PDB entry 5WG4 | X-ray diffraction, 2.31 A resolution | chains B and G of the 3 polymer chains in the assembly

== Chain B ==
Name: Guanine nucleotide-binding protein G(I)/G(S)/G(T) subunit beta-1
Source organism: Bos taurus
Reference sequence: P62871 (GBB1_BOVIN); residue numbers follow UniProt; this construct covers 1-340
Sequence (340 residues; row label = number of the first residue in the row):
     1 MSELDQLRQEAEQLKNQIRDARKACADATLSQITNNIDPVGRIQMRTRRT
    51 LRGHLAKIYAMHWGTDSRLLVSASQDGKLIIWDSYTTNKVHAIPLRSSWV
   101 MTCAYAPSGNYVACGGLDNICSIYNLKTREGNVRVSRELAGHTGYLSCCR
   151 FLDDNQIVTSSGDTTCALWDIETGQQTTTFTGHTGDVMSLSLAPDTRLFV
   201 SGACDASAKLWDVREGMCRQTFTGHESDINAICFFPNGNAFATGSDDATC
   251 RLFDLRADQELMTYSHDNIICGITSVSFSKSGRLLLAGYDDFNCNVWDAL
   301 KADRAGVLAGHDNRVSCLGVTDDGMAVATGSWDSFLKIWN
Disordered / not traced: 1

== Chain G ==
Name: Guanine nucleotide-binding protein G(I)/G(S)/G(O) subunit gamma-2
Source organism: Bos taurus
Reference sequence: P63212 (GBG2_BOVIN); residues 1-71 here = UniProt positions 1-71
Sequence (71 residues; each row starts with the number of its first residue):
     1 MASNNTASIAQARKLVEQLKMEANIDRIKVSKAAADLMAYCEAHAKEDPL
    51 LTPVPASENPFREKKFFSAIL
Disordered / not traced: 1-5, 65-71
Construct notes: engineered mutation Ser68 (Cys in P63212)

== How chain B and chain G interact ==
Residue-residue contacts - 97 pairs, chain B then chain G:
  Glu3(B) - Ile9(G)
  Glu3(B) - Arg13(G)  salt bridge
  Leu4(B) - Ala7(G)
  Leu4(B) - Ser8(G)
  Leu4(B) - Ala12(G)  hydrophobic
  Leu7(B) - Ile9(G)
  Leu7(B) - Ala12(G)  hydrophobic
  Leu7(B) - Arg13(G)
  Leu7(B) - Val16(G)
  Arg8(B) - Thr6(G)  hydrogen bond (side chain-backbone)
  Glu10(B) - Val16(G)
  Ala11(B) - Val16(G)
  Ala11(B) - Leu19(G)
  Leu14(B) - Val16(G)
  Leu14(B) - Leu19(G)  hydrophobic
  Leu14(B) - Lys20(G)
  Gln17(B) - Ala23(G)
  Ile18(B) - Leu19(G)
  Ile18(B) - Glu22(G)
  Ile18(B) - Ala23(G)  hydrophobic
  Ala21(B) - Arg27(G)
  Ala24(B) - Lys29(G)
  Cys25(B) - Arg27(G)
  Cys25(B) - Ile28(G)
  Cys25(B) - Lys29(G)
  Cys25(B) - Val30(G)  hydrogen bond (backbone-backbone)
  Ala26(B) - Val30(G)  hydrophobic
  Asp27(B) - Lys29(G)
  Asp27(B) - Val30(G)  hydrogen bond (side chain-backbone)
  Asp27(B) - Ser31(G)  hydrogen bond
  Ala28(B) - Val30(G)
  Leu30(B) - Ala34(G)  hydrophobic
  Ile33(B) - Ala34(G)  hydrophobic
  Ile33(B) - Met38(G)
  Thr34(B) - Met38(G)
  Ile37(B) - Met38(G)  hydrophobic
  Val40(B) - Leu51(G)  hydrophobic
  Ile43(B) - Leu50(G)
  Met45(B) - Leu50(G)  hydrophobic
  Arg48(B) - Phe61(G)
  Arg48(B) - Arg62(G)
  Arg49(B) - Pro60(G)  hydrogen bond (side chain-backbone)
  Arg49(B) - Phe61(G)  hydrogen bond (side chain-backbone)
  Ser84(B) - Phe61(G)
  Tyr85(B) - Pro60(G)
  Tyr85(B) - Phe61(G)  hydrophobic
  Cys218(B) - Gln18(G)  hydrogen bond (backbone-side chain)
  Cys218(B) - Glu22(G)
  Arg219(B) - Glu22(G)
  Gln220(B) - Ile25(G)
  Thr221(B) - Glu22(G)  hydrogen bond
  Phe235(B) - Leu37(G)  hydrophobic
  Phe235(B) - Tyr40(G)  hydrophobic
  Phe235(B) - Cys41(G)  hydrophobic
  Pro236(B) - Tyr40(G)
  Asn237(B) - Tyr40(G)
  Ala240(B) - Leu37(G)  hydrophobic
  Asp254(B) - Ala33(G)
  Asp254(B) - Leu37(G)
  Arg256(B) - Asp26(G)
  Arg256(B) - Arg27(G)
  Arg256(B) - Ile28(G)  hydrogen bond (backbone-backbone)
  Arg256(B) - Asp36(G)  salt bridge
  Ala257(B) - Ile28(G)
  Ala257(B) - Ala33(G)  hydrophobic
  Asp258(B) - Ile25(G)
  Asp258(B) - Arg27(G)  salt bridge
  Gln259(B) - Val30(G)
  Leu261(B) - Val30(G)  hydrophobic
  Leu261(B) - Leu37(G)  hydrophobic
  Ser279(B) - Asp48(G)  hydrogen bond
  Lys280(B) - Glu47(G)
  Lys280(B) - Asp48(G)  hydrogen bond (backbone-side chain)
  Ser281(B) - Tyr40(G)
  Ser281(B) - Cys41(G)
  Ser281(B) - His44(G)
  Ser281(B) - Asp48(G)  hydrogen bond
  Ser281(B) - Leu51(G)
  Gly282(B) - Cys41(G)
  Arg283(B) - Cys41(G)
  Arg283(B) - Leu51(G)
  Leu284(B) - Leu50(G)
  Leu284(B) - Leu51(G)  hydrophobic
  Leu300(B) - Cys41(G)  hydrophobic
  Asp323(B) - Pro49(G)
  Gly324(B) - Pro49(G)
  Gly324(B) - Leu50(G)
  Met325(B) - Pro49(G)  hydrophobic
  Met325(B) - Leu50(G)
  Met325(B) - Glu58(G)
  Met325(B) - Asn59(G)
  Met325(B) - Pro60(G)
  Ala326(B) - Phe61(G)  hydrophobic
  Ile338(B) - Phe61(G)  hydrophobic
  Asn340(B) - Asn59(G)  hydrogen bond
  Asn340(B) - Phe61(G)
  Asn340(B) - Arg62(G)  hydrogen bond (backbone-side chain)
Other interface residues (no listed pair), chain B (58 interface residues in all): Lys15, Arg22, Thr29, Leu252, Val320
Other interface residues (no listed pair), chain G (45 interface residues in all): Leu15, Met21, Asn24, Ala35, Glu42, Ala45, Val54, Glu63

== Overview ==
58 residues of chain B and 45 residues of chain G are in contact, with 14 hydrogen bonds and 3 salt bridges.
Polar contacts include Glu3(B)-Arg13(G), Arg256(B)-Asp36(G) and Asp258(B)-Arg27(G).
Chain B is Guanine nucleotide-binding protein G(I)/G(S)/G(T) subunit beta-1 and chain G is Guanine
nucleotide-binding protein G(I)/G(S)/G(O) subunit gamma-2, both from Bos taurus; the structure, Human GRK2 in
complex with Gbetagamma subunits and CCG257284, was determined by X-ray diffraction together with 5WG3 and
5WG5 from the same study.
